Entry 5I8H (X-ray diffraction, 4.30 A resolution (low resolution: residue-level contacts below are approximate; hydrogen-bond / salt-bridge calls are withheld)); this record covers chains E and F of the 6 polymer chains in the assembly.

== Chain E ==
Name: VRC34.01 Fab heavy chain
From: Homo sapiens
Notes: antibody fragment or engineered binder
Sequence (223 residues; row label = number of the first residue in the row; a row labelled like 82A-82C holds insertion residues (82A, then the next letters in order)):
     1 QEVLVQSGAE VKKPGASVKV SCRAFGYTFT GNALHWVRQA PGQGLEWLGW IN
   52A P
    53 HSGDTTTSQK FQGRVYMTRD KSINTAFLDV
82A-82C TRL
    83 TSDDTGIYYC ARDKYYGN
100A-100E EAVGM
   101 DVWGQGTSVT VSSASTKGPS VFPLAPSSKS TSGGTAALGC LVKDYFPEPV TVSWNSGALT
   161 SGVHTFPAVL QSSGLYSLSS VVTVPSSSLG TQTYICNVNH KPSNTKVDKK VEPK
Disulfides: Cys22-Cys92, Cys140-Cys196

== Chain F ==
Name: VRC34.01 Fab light chain
From: Homo sapiens
Notes: antibody fragment or engineered binder
Sequence (212 residues; each row starts with the number of its first residue):
     1 DIQLTQSPSF LSASVGDKVT ITCRASQGVR NELAWYQQKP GKAPNLLIYY ASTLQSGVPS
    61 RFSATGSGTH FTLTVSSLQP EDFATYFCQH MSSYPLTFGG GTKVEIKRTV AAPSVFIFPP
   121 SDEQLKSGTA SVVCLLNNFY PREAKVQWKV DNALQSGNSQ ESVTEQDSKD STYSLSSTLT
   181 LSKADYEKHK VYACEVTHQG LSSPVTKSFN RG
Disulfides: Cys23-Cys88, Cys134-Cys194

== How chain E and chain F interact ==
Contacting residue pairs (64; chain E residue first):
  His35(E) - Leu96(F)
  Gln39(E) - Gln38(F)
  Leu45(E) - Phe87(F)
  Leu45(E) - Phe98(F)
  Trp47(E) - Tyr94(F)
  Trp47(E) - Pro95(F)
  Trp47(E) - Leu96(F)
  Trp50(E) - Tyr94(F)
  Thr58(E) - Tyr94(F)
  Ser60(E) - Pro95(F)
  Tyr91(E) - Gln38(F)
  Tyr91(E) - Lys42(F)
  Tyr91(E) - Ala43(F)
  Lys96(E) - Leu46(F)
  Lys96(E) - Tyr49(F)
  Lys96(E) - Gln55(F)
  Tyr98(E) - Tyr49(F)
  Tyr98(E) - Tyr50(F)
  Ala100B(E) - Met91(F)
  Val100C(E) - Tyr49(F)
  Val100C(E) - Tyr50(F)
  Val100C(E) - Met91(F)
  Gly100D(E) - Tyr36(F)
  Met100E(E) - Tyr36(F)
  Met100E(E) - Leu46(F)
  Met100E(E) - Gln89(F)
  Asp101(E) - Leu46(F)
  Asp101(E) - Gln55(F)
  Trp103(E) - Tyr36(F)
  Trp103(E) - Ala43(F)
  Trp103(E) - Pro44(F)
  Gly104(E) - Ala43(F)
  Val121(E) - Glu123(F)
  Phe122(E) - Ser121(F)
  Phe122(E) - Gln124(F)
  Pro123(E) - Ser121(F)
  Leu124(E) - Phe118(F)
  Leu124(E) - Val133(F)
  Ala125(E) - Phe118(F)
  Thr135(E) - Phe116(F)
  Ala137(E) - Phe116(F)
  Ala137(E) - Phe118(F)
  Leu138(E) - Phe118(F)
  Leu141(E) - Ser131(F)
  Lys143(E) - Gln124(F)
  Lys143(E) - Ser131(F)
  His164(E) - Asn137(F)
  His164(E) - Asn138(F)
  His164(E) - Ser174(F)
  Phe166(E) - Leu135(F)
  Phe166(E) - Ser162(F)
  Phe166(E) - Thr164(F)
  Phe166(E) - Ser174(F)
  Phe166(E) - Leu175(F)
  Phe166(E) - Ser176(F)
  Pro167(E) - Ser162(F)
  Pro167(E) - Val163(F)
  Val169(E) - Gln160(F)
  Leu170(E) - Gln160(F)
  Gln171(E) - Gln160(F)
  Val181(E) - Leu135(F)
  Thr183(E) - Asn137(F)
  Lys209(E) - Glu123(F)
  Lys214(E) - Asp122(F)
Also at the interface, not in a pair above, chain E (42 interface residues in all): Val37, Gly44, Pro126, Ala136, Ser179
Also at the interface, not in a pair above, chain F (38 interface residues in all): Ala34, Thr129, Glu161, Thr180

== Overview ==
42 residues of chain E face 38 of chain F across their interface.
Chain E is VRC34.01 Fab heavy chain and chain F is VRC34.01 Fab light chain, both from Homo sapiens; the
structure, Crystal Structure of HIV-1 BG505 SOSIP.664 Prefusion Env Trimer in Complex with V3 Loop-targeting
Antibody PGT122 ..., was determined by X-ray diffraction together with 5I8C and 5I8E from the same study.
